Entry 2OX5 (X-ray diffraction, 1.98 A resolution); this record covers chains Z and Y.

Chain Z:
Name: SoxZ protein
From: Paracoccus denitrificans
Reference sequence: Q9LCU8 (Q9LCU8_PARDE); residues 1-108 here correspond to UniProt positions 2-109 (UniProt number = residue number + 1)
Amino-acid sequence (108 residues; numbered 1 to 108; the number before each row is that of its first residue):
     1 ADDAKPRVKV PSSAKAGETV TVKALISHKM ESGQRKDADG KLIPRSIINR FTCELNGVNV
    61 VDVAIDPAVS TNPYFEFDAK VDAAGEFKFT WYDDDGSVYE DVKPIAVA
Modified positions: Mse30 (selenomethionine; parent Met)

Chain Y:
Name: SoxY protein
From: Paracoccus denitrificans
Reference sequence: Q9LCU9 (Q9LCU9_PARDE); residues 1-112 here correspond to UniProt positions 29-140 (UniProt number = residue number + 28)
Amino-acid sequence (115 residues; each row starts with the number of its first residue):
   199 HGS
     1 STVDELTAAF TGGAATGEGG LTLTAPEIAE NGNTVPIEVK APGAVAIMLL AAGNPEPAVA
    61 TFNFGPAAAD QRAATRIRLA QTQDVIALAK MADGSVVKAQ TTVKVTIGGC GG
Unresolved in the structure: 199-200
Construct notes: expression tag (199-201)
Modified positions: Mse48 (selenomethionine; parent Met); Mse91 (selenomethionine; parent Met); C110 (s,s-(2-hydroxyethyl)thiocysteine; CME)

Chain Z / chain Y interface:
Contacting residue pairs (66):
  T19(Z) - A69(Y)
  T21(Z) - R72(Y)
  K29(Z) - R78(Y)  hydrogen bond (backbone-side chain)
  Mse30(Z) - R78(Y)  hydrogen bond (backbone-side chain)
  S32(Z) - R78(Y)
  S32(Z) - C110(Y)  hydrogen bond (side chain-backbone)
  Q34(Z) - P55(Y)
  Q34(Z) - C110(Y)
  Q34(Z) - G111(Y)
  Q34(Z) - G112(Y)
  R35(Z) - C110(Y)
  R35(Z) - G111(Y)
  R35(Z) - G112(Y)
  K36(Z) - G112(Y)  hydrogen bond (backbone-backbone)
  V58(Z) - P66(Y)  hydrophobic
  V58(Z) - A67(Y)
  N59(Z) - N63(Y)
  N59(Z) - G65(Y)  hydrogen bond (side chain-backbone)
  N59(Z) - P66(Y)
  N59(Z) - A67(Y)  hydrogen bond (backbone-backbone)
  V60(Z) - F64(Y)
  V60(Z) - G65(Y)  hydrogen bond (backbone-backbone)
  V60(Z) - A67(Y)  hydrophobic
  V60(Z) - A68(Y)
  V61(Z) - N63(Y)
  D62(Z) - T61(Y)
  D62(Z) - F62(Y)
  D62(Z) - N63(Y)  hydrogen bond (backbone-backbone)
  V63(Z) - T61(Y)
  V63(Z) - F62(Y)  hydrophobic
  A64(Z) - A60(Y)
  A64(Z) - T61(Y)  hydrogen bond (backbone-backbone)
  D66(Z) - A58(Y)
  D66(Z) - V59(Y)  hydrogen bond (backbone-backbone)
  D66(Z) - A60(Y)
  P67(Z) - E56(Y)
  P67(Z) - R78(Y)  hydrogen bond (backbone-side chain)
  P67(Z) - C110(Y)
  A68(Z) - N54(Y)
  A68(Z) - I77(Y)
  A68(Z) - R78(Y)  hydrogen bond (backbone-backbone)
  A68(Z) - C110(Y)
  V69(Z) - V59(Y)
  V69(Z) - R76(Y)
  V69(Z) - R78(Y)  hydrogen bond (backbone-side chain)
  S70(Z) - N33(Y)
  S70(Z) - R76(Y)  hydrogen bond (backbone-backbone)
  S70(Z) - R78(Y)
  T71(Z) - R78(Y)  hydrogen bond
  Y74(Z) - A74(Y)
  Y74(Z) - T75(Y)  hydrogen bond (backbone-side chain)
  F75(Z) - F62(Y)  hydrophobic
  F75(Z) - A74(Y)
  F75(Z) - T75(Y)
  E76(Z) - R72(Y)  salt bridge
  E76(Z) - A73(Y)
  E76(Z) - A74(Y)  hydrogen bond (backbone-backbone)
  F77(Z) - R72(Y)
  D78(Z) - A68(Y)
  D78(Z) - A69(Y)  hydrogen bond (backbone-backbone)
  D78(Z) - D70(Y)
  D78(Z) - R72(Y)  salt bridge
  A79(Z) - A67(Y)
  A79(Z) - A69(Y)
  K80(Z) - A67(Y)  hydrogen bond (backbone-backbone)
  K80(Z) - A69(Y)
Also at the interface, not in a pair above, chain Z (31 interface residues in all): R45, L55, I65

Summary:
31 residues of chain Z face 27 of chain Y across their interface, with 19 hydrogen bonds and 2 salt bridges.
Polar pairs include E76(Z)-R72(Y), D78(Z)-R72(Y) and K29(Z)-R78(Y).
Chain Z is SoxZ protein and chain Y is SoxY protein, both from Paracoccus denitrificans; the structure, The
SoxYZ complex of Paracoccus pantotrophus, was determined by X-ray diffraction, deposited together with 2OXH.
